PDB entry 4B3T | X-ray diffraction, 3.00 A resolution | chains A and L of the 23 polymer chains in the assembly

[Chain A]
Molecule: 16S ribosomal RNA
Source organism: Thermus thermophilus HB8
Sequence (1521 nucleotides; each row starts with the number of its first residue; note: 44 numbers in that range are skipped by the numbering (no residue carries them; nothing is unmodelled there); a row labelled like 189A-189L holds insertion residues (189A, then the next letters in order)):
     1 UUGUUGGAGAGUUUGAUCCUGGCUCAGGGUGAACGCUGGCGGCGUGCCUA
    51 AGACAUGCAAGUCGUGCGGGCCG
    76 CGGGGUUUU
    88 ACUCCG
    96 UGGUCAGCGGCGGACGGGUGAGUAACGCGUGGGU
  129A G
   130 ACCUACCCGGAAGAGGGGGACAACCCGGGGAAACUCGGGCUAAUCCCCCA
   180 UGUGGACCCG
189A-189L CCCCUUGGGGUG
   190 UGUCCAAAGGGCUUU
   216 GCCCGCUUCCGGAUGGGCCCGCGUCCCAUCAGCUAGUUGGUGGGGUAAUG
   266 GCCCACCAAGGCGACGACGGGUAGCCGGUCUGAGAGGAUGGCCGGCCACA
   316 GGGGCACUGAGACACGGGCCCCACUCCUACGGGAGGCAGCAGUUAGGAAU
   366 CUUCCGCAAUGGGCGCAAGCCUGACGGAGCGACGCCGCUUGGAGGAAGAA
   416 GCCCUUCGGGGUGUAAACUCCUGA
   441 ACCCGGGACGAAACCCCC
   460 GA
   470 CGAGGGGA
   479 CUGACGGUACCGGGGUAA
   498 UAGCGCCGGCCAACUCCGUGCCAGCAGCCGCGGUAAUACGGAGGGCGCGA
   548 GCGUUACCCGGAUUCACUGGGCGUAAAGGGCGUGUAGGCGGCCUGGGGCG
   598 UCCCAUGUGAAAGACCACGGCUCAACCGUGGGGGAGCGUGGGAUACGCUC
   648 AGGCUAGACGGUGGGAGAGGGUGGUGGAAUUCCCGGAGUAGCGGUGAAAU
   698 GCGCAGAUACCGGGAGGAACGCCGAUGGCGAAGGCAGCCACCUGGUCCAC
   748 CCGUGACGCUGAGGCGCGAAAGCGUGGGGAGCAAACCGGAUUAGAUACCC
   798 GGGUAGUCCACGCCCUAAACGAUGCGCGCUAGGUCUCUGGGUCU
   848 CCUGGGGGCCGAAGCUAACGCGUUAAGCGCGCCGCCUGGGGAGUACGGCC
   898 GCAAGGCUGAAACUCAAAGGAAUUGACGGGGGCCCGCACAAGCGGUGGAG
   948 CAUGUGGUUUAAUUCGAAGCAACGCGAAGAACCUUACCAGGCCUUGACAU
   998 GCUA
 1001A G
  1002 GGAACCCGGGUGAAAGCCUGGGGUGCCCC
1030A-1030D GCGA
  1031 GGGGAGCCCUAGCACAGGUGCUGCAUGGCCGUCGUCAGCUCGUGCCGUGA
  1081 GGUGUUGGGUUAAGUCCCGCAACGAGCGCAACCCCCGCCGUUAGUUGCCA
  1131 GCGGUUCGGCCGGGCACUCUAACGGGACUGCCCGCG
  1168 AAAGCGGGAGGAAGGAGGGGACGACGUCUGGUCAGCAUGGCCCUUACGGC
  1218 CUGGGCGACACACGUGCUACAAUGCCCACUACAAAGCGAUGCCACCCGGC
  1268 AACGGGGAGCUAAUCGCAAAAAGGUGGGCCCAGUUCGGAUUGGGGUCUGC
  1318 AACCCGACCCCAUGAAGCCGGAAUCGCUAGUAAUCGCGGAUCAGCC
 1363A A
  1364 UGCCGCGGUGAAUACGUUCCCGGGCCUUGUACACACCGCCCGUCACGCCA
  1414 UGGGAGCGGGCUCUACCCGAAGUCGCCGG
1442A-1442B GA
  1443 GCCUA
  1452 C
  1456 GGGCAGGCGCCGAGGGUAGGGCCCGUGACUGGGGCGAAGUCGUAACAAGG
  1506 UAGCUGUACCGGAAGGUGCGGCUGGAUCACCUCCUUUCU
Not modelled in the structure: 1-4, 1534-1538
Bound ions: Mg2+ site 1: U12, G22; Mg2+ site 2: U12, C526, G527; Mg2+ site 3: G15, U920; Mg2+ site 4 near G21 (its only coordinating residue here); Mg2+ site 5: A33, C398; Mg2+ site 6: U45, G46, G394; Mg2+ site 7: C48, G115; Mg2+ site 8 near A53 (its only coordinating residue here); Mg2+ site 9: C58, U387; Mg2+ site 10: A59, U387; Mg2+ site 11: G61, U62, G105; Mg2+ site 12: G69, G70, U99; 131 more Mg2+ sites not listed; 16 more K+ sites not listed
Small-molecule neighbours: 3TS ((2S,3S,4R,5R,6R)-2-(aminomethyl)-5-azanyl-6-[(2R,3S,4R,5S)-5-[(1R,2R,3S,5R,6S)-3,5-bis(azanyl)-2-[(2S,3R,4R,5S,6R)-3-azanyl-5-[(4-chlorophenyl)methoxy]-6-(hydroxymethyl)-4-oxidanyl-oxan-2-yl]oxy-6-oxidanyl-cyclohexyl]oxy-2-(hydroxymethyl)-4-oxidanyl-oxolan-3-yl]oxy-oxane-3,4-diol): G1405, U1406, C1407, A1408, C1409, G1489, C1490, G1491, A1492, A1493, G1494, U1495, C1496
Reported in the primary citation:
  - mutagenesis - A1408G, G1491C: decreased binding to 3TS
  - binding site for 3TS: A1408, A1492

[Chain L]
Protein: 30S ribosomal protein S12
Source organism: Thermus thermophilus HB8
UniProtKB: Q5SHN3 (RS12_THET8); residues 0-131 here correspond to UniProt positions 1-132 (UniProt number = residue number + 1)
Chain sequence (132 residues; row label = number of the first residue in the row; numbering starts at 0):
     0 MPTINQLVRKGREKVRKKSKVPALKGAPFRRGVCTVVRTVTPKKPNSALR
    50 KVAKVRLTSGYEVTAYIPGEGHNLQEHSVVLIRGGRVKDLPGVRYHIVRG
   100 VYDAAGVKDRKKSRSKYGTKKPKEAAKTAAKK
Not modelled in the structure: 0, 126-131
Bound ions: Mg2+ site 1: Thr-40 (shared with G1491(A) of chain A); Mg2+ site 2: Pro-41 (shared with G1491(A) of chain A); Mg2+ site 3: Pro-44 (shared with C518(A), G530(A) of chain A; 1 residue of chain W); Mg2+ site 4: Arg-49, Asp-88

[Interface between chain A and chain L]
Pairs across the interface (132):
  U24(A) / Lys-19(L)  salt bridge to the phosphate
  A33(A) / Phe-28(L)  base contact
  C34(A) / Phe-28(L)  sugar contact
  C34(A) / Val-97(L)  sugar contact
  C34(A) / Val-100(L)  phosphate contact
  G35(A) / Val-100(L)  sugar contact
  G35(A) / Arg-113(L)  sugar contact
  G35(A) / Ser-114(L)  hydrogen bond to the sugar
  G35(A) / Gly-117(L)  sugar contact
  C36(A) / Arg-113(L)  hydrogen bond to the sugar
  C36(A) / Ser-114(L)  sugar contact
  C36(A) / Thr-118(L)  sugar contact
  C36(A) / Lys-119(L)  salt bridge to the phosphate
  C36(A) / Lys-120(L)  hydrogen bond to the phosphate
  U37(A) / Lys-119(L)  salt bridge to the phosphate
  U37(A) / Lys-120(L)  hydrogen bond to the phosphate
  U49(A) / Lys-24(L)  sugar contact
  C241(A) / Arg-15(L)  sugar contact
  G302(A) / Lys-13(L)  sugar contact
  G362(A) / Lys-24(L)  sugar contact
  G362(A) / Arg-29(L)  phosphate contact
  G362(A) / Arg-30(L)  salt bridge to the phosphate
  G362(A) / Thr-57(L)  phosphate contact
  A363(A) / Lys-24(L)  base contact
  A363(A) / Ala-26(L)  base contact
  A363(A) / Pro-27(L)  base contact
  A363(A) / Phe-28(L)  base contact
  A363(A) / Arg-29(L)  salt bridge to the phosphate
  A363(A) / Arg-30(L)  salt bridge to the phosphate
  A363(A) / Thr-57(L)  hydrogen bond to the phosphate
  A363(A) / Leu-80(L)  sugar contact
  A363(A) / Tyr-101(L)  sugar contact
  A364(A) / Lys-24(L)  base contact
  G500(A) / Lys-120(L)  salt bridge to the phosphate
  C501(A) / Arg-113(L)  salt bridge to the phosphate
  C501(A) / Ser-114(L)  hydrogen bond to the phosphate
  C501(A) / Lys-120(L)  salt bridge to the phosphate
  G502(A) / Lys-111(L)  phosphate contact
  G502(A) / Ser-112(L)  phosphate contact
  G502(A) / Arg-113(L)  hydrogen bond to the phosphate
  G502(A) / Ser-114(L)  hydrogen bond to the phosphate
  G502(A) / Lys-115(L)  phosphate contact
  C503(A) / Ser-112(L)  hydrogen bond to the phosphate
  C503(A) / Lys-115(L)  salt bridge to the phosphate
  C518(A) / Pro-44(L)  base contact
  C518(A) / Ser-46(L)  sugar contact
  C519(A) / Ser-46(L)  hydrogen bond to the phosphate
  C519(A) / Ala-47(L)  phosphate contact
  A520(A) / Ala-47(L)  phosphate contact
  A520(A) / Leu-48(L)  hydrogen bond to the phosphate
  A520(A) / Glu-69(L)  hydrogen bond to the sugar
  G521(A) / Arg-49(L)  hydrogen bond to the base
  G521(A) / Lys-50(L)  salt bridge to the phosphate
  G521(A) / Gly-68(L)  phosphate contact
  G521(A) / Glu-69(L)  phosphate contact
  C522(A) / Asn-45(L)  base contact
  C522(A) / Arg-49(L)  base contact
  C522(A) / Tyr-65(L)  hydrogen bond to the phosphate
  C522(A) / Pro-67(L)  phosphate contact
  C522(A) / Gly-68(L)  hydrogen bond to the phosphate
  C522(A) / Asp-88(L)  base contact
  C522(A) / Tyr-116(L)  phosphate contact
  A523(A) / Arg-49(L)  base contact
  A523(A) / Val-86(L)  base contact
  A523(A) / Lys-87(L)  base contact
  A523(A) / Asp-88(L)  base contact
  C525(A) / Arg-85(L)  salt bridge to the phosphate
  C526(A) / Lys-87(L)  phosphate contact
  G527(A) / Asn-45(L)  base contact
  G527(A) / Asp-88(L)  base contact
  C528(A) / Asn-45(L)  hydrogen bond to the base
  G529(A) / Pro-44(L)  base contact
  G529(A) / Asn-45(L)  hydrogen bond to the base
  G529(A) / Ser-46(L)  hydrogen bond to the base
  G529(A) / Ala-47(L)  base contact
  G537(A) / Glu-69(L)  sugar contact
  G537(A) / Arg-109(L)  salt bridge to the phosphate
  G538(A) / Arg-109(L)  salt bridge to the phosphate
  G538(A) / Lys-110(L)  hydrogen bond to the phosphate
  G538(A) / Lys-111(L)  hydrogen bond to the phosphate
  A539(A) / Lys-110(L)  salt bridge to the phosphate
  A539(A) / Lys-111(L)  salt bridge to the phosphate
  G550(A) / Lys-115(L)  sugar contact
  U551(A) / Arg-82(L)  sugar contact
  U552(A) / Pro-27(L)  hydrogen bond to the sugar
  U552(A) / Arg-82(L)  hydrogen bond to the sugar
  U552(A) / Gly-83(L)  phosphate contact
  A553(A) / Val-20(L)  sugar contact
  A553(A) / Gly-25(L)  hydrogen bond to the sugar
  A553(A) / Pro-27(L)  sugar contact
  A553(A) / Gly-83(L)  phosphate contact
  C554(A) / Ser-18(L)  phosphate contact
  C554(A) / Val-20(L)  phosphate contact
  C556(A) / Lys-16(L)  salt bridge to the phosphate
  C562(A) / Arg-11(L)  base contact
  C562(A) / Glu-12(L)  hydrogen bond to the base
  C562(A) / Val-14(L)  base contact
  A563(A) / Arg-11(L)  base contact
  C564(A) / Leu-6(L)  phosphate contact
  C564(A) / Arg-11(L)  salt bridge to the phosphate
  G567(A) / Pro-1(L)  base contact
  G567(A) / Arg-11(L)  hydrogen bond to the base
  G568(A) / Pro-1(L)  base contact
  G585(A) / Asn-4(L)  sugar contact
  C879(A) / Thr-2(L)  base contact
  C879(A) / Asn-4(L)  phosphate contact
  C880(A) / Thr-2(L)  hydrogen bond to the phosphate
  C880(A) / Asn-4(L)  hydrogen bond to the phosphate
  C880(A) / Gln-5(L)  phosphate contact
  C880(A) / Arg-8(L)  salt bridge to the phosphate
  G881(A) / Gln-5(L)  hydrogen bond to the phosphate
  G881(A) / Arg-8(L)  salt bridge to the phosphate
  G881(A) / Lys-9(L)  salt bridge to the phosphate
  C882(A) / Pro-1(L)  base contact
  U884(A) / Arg-11(L)  hydrogen bond to the base
  A908(A) / Lys-17(L)  phosphate contact
  A909(A) / Lys-17(L)  salt bridge to the phosphate
  C910(A) / Arg-93(L)  salt bridge to the phosphate
  U911(A) / Gly-91(L)  phosphate contact
  U911(A) / Arg-93(L)  salt bridge to the phosphate
  C912(A) / Arg-85(L)  salt bridge to the phosphate
  C912(A) / Pro-90(L)  phosphate contact
  A913(A) / Lys-42(L)  salt bridge to the phosphate
  A913(A) / Lys-87(L)  salt bridge to the phosphate
  C1411(A) / Lys-53(L)  hydrogen bond to the phosphate
  C1412(A) / Lys-53(L)  salt bridge to the phosphate
  C1490(A) / Pro-90(L)  sugar contact
  G1491(A) / Thr-40(L)  sugar contact
  G1491(A) / Lys-42(L)  phosphate contact
  A1492(A) / Lys-42(L)  phosphate contact
  A1492(A) / Lys-43(L)  hydrogen bond to the phosphate
  A1492(A) / Ser-46(L)  hydrogen bond to the base
Also at the interface, not in a pair above, chain A (66 interface residues in all): C23, A32, A303, G524, C555, A759, C883, A1413
Also at the interface, not in a pair above, chain L (70 interface residues in all): Pro-21, Pro-41, Glu-61, Gly-70, Gly-99

[In short]
66 residues of chain A face 70 of chain L across their interface, with 32 hydrogen bonds and 28 salt bridges.
Among the polar pairs are G521(A)/Arg-49(L), C528(A)/Asn-45(L) and G529(A)/Asn-45(L). From the paper: a
binding site for 3TS at A1408(A) and A1492(A); A1408G and G1491C of chain A reduce binding to 3TS.
Here chain A is 16S ribosomal RNA and chain L is 30S ribosomal protein S12, both from Thermus thermophilus
HB8. Entry 4B3T (Crystal structure of the 30S ribosome in complex with compound 39) was determined by X-ray
diffraction (same publication as 4B3M, 4B3R and 4B3S).
